8T9V - chain A; structure by X-ray diffraction, 1.95 A resolution.

Chain A:
Molecule: Ricin
Organism: Ricinus communis
Notes: EC 3.2.2.22
UniProtKB: P02879 (RICI_RICCO); residues 4-261 here correspond to UniProt positions 39-296 (UniProt number = residue number + 35)
Sequence (258 residues; row label = number of the first residue in the row):
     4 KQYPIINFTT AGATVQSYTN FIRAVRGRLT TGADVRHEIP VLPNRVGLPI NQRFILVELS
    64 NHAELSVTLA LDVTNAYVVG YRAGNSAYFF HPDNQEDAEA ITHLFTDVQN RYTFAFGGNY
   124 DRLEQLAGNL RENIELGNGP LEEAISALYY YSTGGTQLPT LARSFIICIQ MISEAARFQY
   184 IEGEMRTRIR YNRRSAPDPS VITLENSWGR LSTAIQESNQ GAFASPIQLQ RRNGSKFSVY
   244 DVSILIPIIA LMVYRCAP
Disulfides: C259 forms a disulfide with the same residue of a neighbouring copy of this chain
Ligand contacts:
  - nonaethylene glycol (2PE): E127, Q128, G131, N132, L133
  - ZJT ((9aP)-7-fluoro-4,5-dihydronaphtho[1,2-b]thiophene-2-carboxylic acid): Y183, S203, L207, L232, Q233, R234, R235, F240, V242, I247, L248, I251

Overview:
Chain A binds compound ZJT and nonaethylene glycol.
Chain A is Ricin (Ricinus communis); the structure, RTA-RUNT-59 complex structure, was determined by X-ray
diffraction (same publication as 8TAB and 8TAD).
